5ST4 - chains A and B; structure by X-ray diffraction, 1.44 A resolution.

== Chain A ==
Protein: Pre-mRNA-splicing factor 8
Organism: Saccharomyces cerevisiae S288C
UniProt: P33334 (PRP8_YEAST); residue numbers follow UniProt; this construct covers 1836-2090
Chain sequence (258 residues; each row starts with the number of its first residue):
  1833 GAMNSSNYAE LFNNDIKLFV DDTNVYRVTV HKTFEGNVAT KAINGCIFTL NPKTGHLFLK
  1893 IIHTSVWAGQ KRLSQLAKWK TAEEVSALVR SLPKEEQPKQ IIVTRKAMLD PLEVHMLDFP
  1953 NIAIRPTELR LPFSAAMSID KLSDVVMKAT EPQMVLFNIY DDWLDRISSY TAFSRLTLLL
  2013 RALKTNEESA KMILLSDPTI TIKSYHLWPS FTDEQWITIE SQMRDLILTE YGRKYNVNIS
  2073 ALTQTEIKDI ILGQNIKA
Unresolved in the structure: 2070-2090
Construct notes: expression tag (1833-1835)
UniProt features mapped onto this chain:
  - mutagenesis: Asp1853 (D1853A: Alters protein folding. Severely impaired growth. Strongly reduced growth at 35 degrees Celsius; when associated with A-1854; D1853N: Reduced growth at 30 degrees Celsius ...), Asp1854 (D1854A: Reduced growth at 30 degrees Celsius. Strongly reduced growth at 16 degrees Celsius. Strongly reduced growth at 35 degrees Celsius; when associated with A-1853 ...), Thr1855 (T1855A: Reduced growth at 30 degrees Celsius. Strongly reduced growth at 16 degrees Celsius), Thr1936 (T1936A: Reduced growth at 30 degrees Celsius. Strongly reduced growth at 16 degrees Celsius), Arg1937 (R1937K: Severely impaired growth. Reduced growth at 30 degrees Celsius. Strongly reduced growth at 16 degrees Celsius)

== Chain B ==
Protein: A1 cistron-splicing factor AAR2
Organism: Saccharomyces cerevisiae S288C
UniProt: P32357 (AAR2_YEAST); aligned to UniProt positions 1-317 over residues 1-317
Chain sequence (308 residues; numbered -3 to 317; 13 numbers in that range are skipped by the numbering (no residue carries them; nothing is unmodelled there); the number before each row is that of its first residue; numbers below 1 keep their minus sign (Gly-3 is residue -3)):
    -3 GAMAMNTVPF TSAPIEVTIG IDQYSFNVKE NQPFHGIKDI PIGHVHVIHF QHADNSSMRY
    57 GYWFDCRMGN FYIQYDPKDG LYKMMEERDG AKFENIVHNF KERQMMVSYP KIDEDDTWYN
   117 LTEFVQMDKI RKIVRKDENQ FSYVDSSMTT VQENEL
   166 SSSSSDPAHS LNYTVINFKS REAIRPGHEM EDFLDKSYYL NTVMLQGIFK NSSNYFGELQ
   226 FAFLNAMFFG NYGSSLQWHA MIELICSSAT VPKHMLDKLD EILYYQIKTL PEQYSDILLN
   286 ERVWNICLYS SFQKNSLHNT EKIMENKYPE LL
Unresolved in the structure: -3 to 0, 166-169
Construct notes: expression tag (-3 to 0); conflict Ser166 (Leu153 in P32357), Ser167 (Lys154 in P32357), Ser170 (Asp in P32357)
UniProt features mapped onto this chain:
  - region: Leu261 to Ile282 (Leucine-zipper)
  - modified residue: Ser253 (Phosphoserine), Thr274 (Phosphothreonine)
Ligand contacts:
  - (2R)-amino(3-chlorophenyl)acetonitrile (UWR), molecule 1: Pro5, Phe6, Thr7, Tyr68, Gln70, Glu83, Lys88, Phe89, Ile92, Phe96
  - (2R)-amino(3-chlorophenyl)acetonitrile (UWR), molecule 2: Ile17, Tyr20, Ser21, Phe22, Val103, Pro106

== How chain A and chain B interact ==
Contacting residue pairs - 17 pairs, chain A then chain B:
  Gln1907(A) - Met195(B)
  Gln1907(A) - Leu199(B)
  Leu1908(A) - Met195(B)  hydrophobic
  Trp1911(A) - Glu194(B)
  Trp1911(A) - Met195(B)
  Trp1911(A) - Phe198(B)  hydrophobic
  Asp1942(A) - Lys184(B)  salt bridge
  Asp1942(A) - Phe198(B)
  Glu1945(A) - Lys184(B)  salt bridge
  Val1946(A) - Ile189(B)  hydrophobic
  Val1946(A) - Glu194(B)
  Val1946(A) - Phe198(B)  hydrophobic
  His1947(A) - Glu194(B)  salt bridge
  Leu1949(A) - Lys184(B)
  Leu1949(A) - Ser185(B)
  Leu1949(A) - Arg186(B)
  Asp1950(A) - Arg186(B)  salt bridge

== Overview ==
9 residues of chain A face 8 of chain B across their interface; the contacts include 4 salt bridges. Polar
pairs include Asp1942(A)-Lys184(B), Glu1945(A)-Lys184(B) and His1947(A)-Glu194(B). Chain B binds
(2R)-amino(3-chlorophenyl)acetonitrile. UniProt lists 5 mutagenesis sites on chain A.
Chain A is Pre-mRNA-splicing factor 8 and chain B is A1 cistron-splicing factor AAR2, both from Saccharomyces
cerevisiae S288C; the structure, PanDDA analysis group deposition -- Aar2/RNaseH in complex with fragment
P02D05 from the F2X-Universal Library, was determined by X-ray diffraction together with 5ST0, 5ST1, 5ST2,
5ST3, 5ST5, 5ST6 and 248 further entries from the same study.
